PDB entry 5TN9 | X-ray diffraction, 2.25 A resolution | chains A and B

[Chain A (and B)]
Protein: Estrogen receptor
Organism: Homo sapiens
Notes: fragment: ligand-binding domain; chain B of this document is another copy of the same molecule, construct and numbering; everything in this record applies to it too
UniProtKB: P03372 (ESR1_HUMAN); numbering as in UniProt (aligned over 298-554)
Chain sequence (257 residues; row label = number of the first residue in the row):
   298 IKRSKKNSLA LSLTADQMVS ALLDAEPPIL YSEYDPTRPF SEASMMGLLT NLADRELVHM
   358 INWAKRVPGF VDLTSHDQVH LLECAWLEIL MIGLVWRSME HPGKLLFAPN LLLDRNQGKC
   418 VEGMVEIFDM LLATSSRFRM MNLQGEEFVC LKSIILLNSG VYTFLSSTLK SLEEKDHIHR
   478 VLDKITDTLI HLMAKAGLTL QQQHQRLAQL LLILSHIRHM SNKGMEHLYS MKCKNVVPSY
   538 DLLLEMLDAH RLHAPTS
Unresolved in the structure: 298-305, 414-420, 462-467, 525-530, 547-554 (chain B: 298-304, 331-340, 416-420, 459-469, 528-532, 547-554)
Differences from the reference sequence: engineered mutation S372 (Leu in P03372), S536 (Leu in P03372)
Small-molecule neighbours: OBHS-BSC (7EC; 4-bromophenyl (1S,2R,4S)-5-(4-hydroxyphenyl)-6-{4-[2-(piperidin-1-yl)ethoxy]phenyl}-7-oxabicyclo[2.2.1]hept-5-ene-2-sulfonate): M343, L346, T347, A350, D351, E353, W383, L384, L387, M388, L391, R394, F404, I424, G521, H524, N532, V533, V534, P535, L539
From the paper describing this entry:
  - binding site for OBHS-BSC: D351

[How chain A and chain B interact]
Residue-residue contacts - 44 pairs, chain A then chain B:
  R434(A) with H476(B), hydrogen bond
  I451(A) with L509(B), hydrophobic
  N455(A) with L509(B)
  Y459(A) with A430(B); L509(B), hydrogen bond (side chain-backbone); I510(B); H513(B)
  H476(A) with R434(B)
  D480(A) with Q502(B); Q506(B), hydrogen bond
  T483(A) with H501(B); A505(B)
  D484(A) with Q498(B), hydrogen bond; H501(B), salt bridge; Q502(B), hydrogen bond
  I487(A) with H501(B)
  Q498(A) with D484(B), hydrogen bond
  H501(A) with T483(B); I487(B); H501(B), hydrogen bond; L504(B)
  Q502(A) with D480(B); D484(B), hydrogen bond
  L504(A) with H501(B)
  A505(A) with T483(B); L508(B), hydrophobic
  Q506(A) with D480(B), hydrogen bond
  L508(A) with A505(B), hydrophobic
  L509(A) with I451(B), hydrophobic; N455(B); L511(B), hydrophobic
  L511(A) with L509(B), hydrophobic; S512(B)
  S512(A) with L511(B); R515(B), hydrogen bond
  H513(A) with N455(B), hydrogen bond (side chain-backbone); V458(B); R515(B)
  R515(A) with S512(B), hydrogen bond; H516(B)
  H516(A) with R515(B), hydrogen bond; N519(B), hydrogen bond
  N519(A) with H516(B), hydrogen bond; N519(B)
Other interface residues (no listed pair), chain A (26 interface residues in all): L479, L497, E523
Other interface residues (no listed pair), chain B (29 interface residues in all): M437, L497, Q500, E523

[In short]
26 residues of chain A face 29 of chain B across their interface, with 15 hydrogen bonds and 1 salt bridge.
Polar pairs include D484(A)-H501(B), R434(A)-H476(B) and Y459(A)-L509(B). Chain A binds OBHS-BSC. The paper
reports a binding site for OBHS-BSC at D351(A).
Both chains are Estrogen receptor (Homo sapiens). Entry 5TN9 (Crystal Structure of the ER-alpha Ligand-binding
Domain (L372S,L536S) in Complex with the OBHS-BSC, 4-bromophenyl
(1R,2R,4S)-5-(4-hydroxyphenyl)-6-(4-(2-(piperidin-1-yl)ethoxy)phenyl)-7-oxabicyclo[2.2.1]hept-5-ene-2-sulfonate)
was determined by X-ray diffraction (same publication as 5TNB).
